PDB entry 7ZKH | X-ray diffraction, 1.40 A resolution | chain A

[Chain A]
Molecule: Methyltransferase
From: Streptomyces griseofuscus
UniProt: W8R3D8 (W8R3D8_9ACTN); numbering as in UniProt (aligned over 1-267)
Sequence (275 residues; each row starts with the number of its first residue):
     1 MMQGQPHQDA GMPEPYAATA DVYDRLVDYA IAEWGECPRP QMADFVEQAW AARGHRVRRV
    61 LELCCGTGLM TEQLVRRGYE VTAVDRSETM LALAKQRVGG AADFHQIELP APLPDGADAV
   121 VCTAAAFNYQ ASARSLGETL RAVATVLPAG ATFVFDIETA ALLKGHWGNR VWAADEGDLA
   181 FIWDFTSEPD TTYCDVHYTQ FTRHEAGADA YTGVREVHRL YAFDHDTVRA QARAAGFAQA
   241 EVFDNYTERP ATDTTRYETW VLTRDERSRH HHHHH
Disordered / not traced: 1, 268-275
Construct notes: expression tag (268-275)
Residues lining bound ligands: S-adenosylhomocysteine (SAH): Met2, Tyr16, Tyr23, Arg39, Glu62, Cys64, Cys65, Gly66, Leu69, Met70, Asp85, Arg86, Ser87, Met90, Ile107, Glu108, Leu109, Thr123, Ala124, Ala126, Tyr129, Gln130

[Overview]
Bound to chain A: S-adenosylhomocysteine.
Chain A is Methyltransferase (Streptomyces griseofuscus); the structure, C-Methyltransferase PsmD from
Streptomyces griseofuscus with bound cofactor (crystal form 1), was determined by X-ray diffraction, deposited
together with 7ZKG.
